PDB entry 8YLN | electron microscopy, 3.53 A resolution | chains B and C of the 4 polymer chains in the assembly

== Chain B ==
Protein: SIR2-like domain-containing protein
Source organism: Bacillus subtilis
Reference sequence: A0A162TTM4 (A0A162TTM4_BACIU); residue numbers follow UniProt; this construct covers 1-1005
Sequence (1005 residues; each row starts with the number of its first residue):
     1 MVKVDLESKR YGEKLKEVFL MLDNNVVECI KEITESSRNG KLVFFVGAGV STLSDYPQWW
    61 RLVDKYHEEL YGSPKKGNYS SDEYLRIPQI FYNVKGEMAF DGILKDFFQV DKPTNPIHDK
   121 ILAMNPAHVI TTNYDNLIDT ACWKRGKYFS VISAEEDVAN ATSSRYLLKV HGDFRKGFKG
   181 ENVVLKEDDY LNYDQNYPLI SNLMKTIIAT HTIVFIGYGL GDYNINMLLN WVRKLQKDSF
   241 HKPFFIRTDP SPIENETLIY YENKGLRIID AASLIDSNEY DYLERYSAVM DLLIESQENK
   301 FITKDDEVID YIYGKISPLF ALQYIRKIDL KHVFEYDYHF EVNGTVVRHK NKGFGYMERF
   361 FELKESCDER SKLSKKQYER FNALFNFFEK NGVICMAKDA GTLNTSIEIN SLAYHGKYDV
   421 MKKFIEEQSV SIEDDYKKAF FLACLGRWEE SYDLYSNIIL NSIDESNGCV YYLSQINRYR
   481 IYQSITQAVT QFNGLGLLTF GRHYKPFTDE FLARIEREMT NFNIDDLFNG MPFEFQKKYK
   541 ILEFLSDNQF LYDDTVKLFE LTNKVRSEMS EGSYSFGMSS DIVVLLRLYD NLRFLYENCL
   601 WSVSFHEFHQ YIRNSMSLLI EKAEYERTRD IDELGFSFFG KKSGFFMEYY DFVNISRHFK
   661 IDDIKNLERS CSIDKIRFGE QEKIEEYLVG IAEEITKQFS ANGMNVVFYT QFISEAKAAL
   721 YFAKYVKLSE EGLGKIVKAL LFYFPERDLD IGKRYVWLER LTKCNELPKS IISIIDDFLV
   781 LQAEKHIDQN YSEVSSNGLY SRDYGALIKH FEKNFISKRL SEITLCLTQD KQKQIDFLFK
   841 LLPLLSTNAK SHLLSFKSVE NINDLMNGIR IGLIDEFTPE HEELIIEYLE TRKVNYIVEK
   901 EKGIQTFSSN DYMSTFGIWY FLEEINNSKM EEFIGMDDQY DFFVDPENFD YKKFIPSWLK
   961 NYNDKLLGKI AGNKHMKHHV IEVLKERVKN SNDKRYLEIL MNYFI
Not modelled in the structure: 1-303
Construct notes: conflict Ser-643 (Leu in A0A162TTM4)

== Chain C ==
Protein: Bacillus phage SPR Tube protein
Source organism: Bacillus phage SPR
Reference sequence: A0A162TY69 (A0A162TY69_BACIU); residues 1-264 here = UniProt positions 1-264
Sequence (264 residues; row label = number of the first residue in the row):
     1 MKTVIQDTAD VYFKRKSDGK LVFTAEAQTA SFSQAISEEK LRGGIGNKPL YILKSEKEIN
    61 LTVKNAFFDL EWLAMTQGET IQEETKVKVF DREHGLIVDD TNKVTLKGKP VSDVTFYNKK
   121 GLTYKIAVST DGTYTIPTAF AAAKDKLTAV YQIEKVGRRL AIKASKFSER YEVEYRTIAY
   181 NPDTEEVYSD IYIQFPNVSP SGEFEMSLEN GNALAPEIKF EALADTDTDE MAVVIEASRD
   241 ENTAAPVEDT TGSTQSSDLG GTTE
Not modelled in the structure: 1-2, 77-167, 239-264

== Interface between chain B and chain C ==
Pairs across the interface (45):
  His-349(B) / Leu-214(C)
  Thr-402(B) / Thr-3(C)
  Thr-402(B) / Gln-6(C)
  Leu-403(B) / Thr-3(C)  hydrogen bond (backbone-backbone)
  Leu-403(B) / Val-4(C)
  Asn-404(B) / Thr-3(C)  hydrogen bond
  Thr-405(B) / Thr-3(C)
  Glu-571(B) / Ser-31(C)
  Ser-573(B) / Thr-29(C)
  Ser-573(B) / Ser-31(C)
  Tyr-574(B) / Thr-29(C)  hydrogen bond (backbone-side chain)
  Tyr-574(B) / Ala-30(C)
  Ser-575(B) / Ile-5(C)
  Ser-575(B) / Gln-28(C)
  Ser-575(B) / Thr-29(C)  hydrogen bond (backbone-side chain)
  Phe-576(B) / Ile-5(C)  hydrophobic
  Phe-576(B) / Ala-27(C)
  Phe-576(B) / Gln-28(C)  hydrogen bond (backbone-backbone)
  Phe-576(B) / Thr-29(C)
  Phe-576(B) / Ala-30(C)  hydrophobic
  Phe-576(B) / Tyr-175(C)
  Gly-577(B) / Ile-5(C)
  Ile-582(B) / Val-4(C)  hydrophobic
  Asp-632(B) / Phe-32(C)
  Leu-634(B) / Phe-32(C)  hydrophobic
  Phe-636(B) / Tyr-180(C)
  Phe-636(B) / Pro-182(C)
  Ser-637(B) / Ala-179(C)
  Ser-637(B) / Tyr-180(C)  hydrogen bond (backbone-backbone)
  Phe-638(B) / Asp-7(C)
  Phe-638(B) / Tyr-175(C)  hydrophobic
  Phe-638(B) / Thr-177(C)
  Phe-638(B) / Ile-178(C)
  Phe-638(B) / Ala-179(C)
  Phe-638(B) / Tyr-180(C)  hydrogen bond (backbone-backbone)
  Phe-638(B) / Ile-191(C)  hydrophobic
  Phe-639(B) / Asp-7(C)
  Phe-639(B) / Tyr-180(C)
  Gly-640(B) / Tyr-180(C)
  Gly-640(B) / Asn-181(C)
  Gly-640(B) / Glu-185(C)
  Lys-641(B) / Asn-181(C)
  Lys-641(B) / Pro-182(C)
  Lys-641(B) / Glu-185(C)
  Ser-643(B) / Thr-3(C)
Other interface residues (no listed pair), chain B (22 interface residues in all): Met-578
Other interface residues (no listed pair), chain C (22 interface residues in all): Lys-64

== In short ==
The chain B/chain C interface involves 22 residues from each chain; the contacts include 7 hydrogen bonds.
Polar contacts include Asn-404(B)/Thr-3(C), Tyr-574(B)/Thr-29(C) and Ser-575(B)/Thr-29(C).
Here chain B is SIR2-like domain-containing protein (Bacillus subtilis) and chain C is Bacillus phage SPR Tube
protein (Bacillus phage SPR). Entry 8YLN (The structure of DSR2-Tail tube complex) was determined by electron
microscopy together with 8YKF, 8YL5, 8YLT, 8Z18 and 8ZTR from the same study.
